PDB entry 9BGM | electron microscopy, 3.10 A resolution | chains C and j of the 36 polymer chains in the assembly

# Chain C
Name: gp80 portal protein
Organism: Pseudomonas phage vB_PaeP_DEV
UniProtKB: A0A2K8IC08 (A0A2K8IC08_9CAUD); numbering as in UniProt (aligned over 1-726)
Amino-acid sequence (726 residues; row label = number of the first residue in the row):
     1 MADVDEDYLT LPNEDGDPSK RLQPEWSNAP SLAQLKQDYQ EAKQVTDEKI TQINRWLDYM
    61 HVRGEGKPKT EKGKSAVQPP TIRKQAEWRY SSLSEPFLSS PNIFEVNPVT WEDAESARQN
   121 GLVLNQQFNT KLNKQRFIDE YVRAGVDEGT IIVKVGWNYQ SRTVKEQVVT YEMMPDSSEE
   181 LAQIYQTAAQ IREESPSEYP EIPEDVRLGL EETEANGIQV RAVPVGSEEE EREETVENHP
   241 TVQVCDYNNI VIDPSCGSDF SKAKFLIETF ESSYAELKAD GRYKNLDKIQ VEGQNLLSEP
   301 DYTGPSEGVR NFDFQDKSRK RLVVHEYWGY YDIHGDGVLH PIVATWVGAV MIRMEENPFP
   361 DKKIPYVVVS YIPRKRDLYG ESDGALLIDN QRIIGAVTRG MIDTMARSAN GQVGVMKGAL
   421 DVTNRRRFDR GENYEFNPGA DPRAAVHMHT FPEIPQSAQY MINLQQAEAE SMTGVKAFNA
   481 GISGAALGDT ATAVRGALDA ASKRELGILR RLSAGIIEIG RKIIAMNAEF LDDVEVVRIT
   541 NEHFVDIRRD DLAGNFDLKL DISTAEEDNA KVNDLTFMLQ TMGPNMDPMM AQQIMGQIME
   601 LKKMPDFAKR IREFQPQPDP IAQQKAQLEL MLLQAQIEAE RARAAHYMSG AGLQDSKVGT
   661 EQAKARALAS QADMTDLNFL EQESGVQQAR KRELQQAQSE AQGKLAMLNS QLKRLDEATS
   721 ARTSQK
Not modelled in the structure: 1-20, 722-726

# Chain j
Name: gp83 head-to-tail
Organism: Pseudomonas phage vB_PaeP_DEV
UniProtKB: A0A2K8I0C0 (A0A2K8I0C0_9CAUD); residues 1-244 here = UniProt positions 1-244
Amino-acid sequence (244 residues; row label = number of the first residue in the row):
     1 MTIQLKQVID LLAEGELSNI KYVNIDTGAL VLERVPSLIR AINLGVLDLH KRFLLKEGML
    61 KIQLEEGRRL YPLRPAYQVG QKPKPGVPQF ITEGNKLGRQ SILKIEKIIG DNGVEYYLND
   121 TWQPLNITTP EFDVLEISDE FYCHSSSKTL EVRYRRAPTP MKICVDNLDS WGCIDIDLPY
   181 THLQALLYFV ASRCQTPIGF MENTAQEGFN FSQKYEAECA NLDAQNLRID PVGNQDRFTR
   241 GGWV
Not modelled in the structure: 1

# Chain C / chain j interface
Residue-residue contacts (25):
  K417(C) - D223(j)  hydrogen bond (side chain-backbone)
  K417(C) - A224(j)
  K417(C) - N226(j)
  K417(C) - R228(j)
  V422(C) - L54(j)  hydrophobic
  V422(C) - E106(j)
  T423(C) - K104(j)
  T423(C) - E106(j)
  R425(C) - V232(j)
  R425(C) - G233(j)
  R426(C) - E106(j)
  R426(C) - K107(j)
  R426(C) - E115(j)  salt bridge
  R427(C) - N119(j)
  R427(C) - D120(j)  salt bridge
  D429(C) - G233(j)  hydrogen bond (side chain-backbone)
  D429(C) - Q235(j)  hydrogen bond (backbone-side chain)
  D429(C) - R237(j)
  R430(C) - E115(j)  hydrogen bond (side chain-backbone)
  R430(C) - Y116(j)  hydrogen bond (side chain-backbone)
  R430(C) - Y117(j)
  R430(C) - Q235(j)  hydrogen bond (backbone-side chain)
  E432(C) - Y117(j)
  E432(C) - D120(j)
  E432(C) - Q123(j)  hydrogen bond
Interface residues without a listed pair, chain C (10 interface residues in all): G431
Interface residues without a listed pair, chain j (19 interface residues in all): L118

# In short
10 residues of chain C and 19 residues of chain j are in contact; the contacts include 7 hydrogen bonds and 2
salt bridges. Among the polar pairs are R426(C)-E115(j), R427(C)-D120(j) and K417(C)-D223(j).
Here chain C is gp80 portal protein and chain j is gp83 head-to-tail, both from Pseudomonas phage vB_PaeP_DEV.
Entry 9BGM (Pseudomonas phage DEV neck and tail (portal, head-to-tail and tail tube proteins)) was determined
by electron microscopy together with 9COD, 9BGN, 9BGO and 8VXQ from the same study.
